PDB entry 8IRR | electron microscopy, 3.20 A resolution | chains A and N of the 5 polymer chains in the assembly

== Chain A ==
Name: Guanine nucleotide-binding protein G(s) subunit alpha isoforms short
Source organism: Homo sapiens
Sequence (246 residues; row label = number of the first residue in the row; note: 3 numbers in that range are skipped by the numbering (no residue carries them; nothing is unmodelled there)):
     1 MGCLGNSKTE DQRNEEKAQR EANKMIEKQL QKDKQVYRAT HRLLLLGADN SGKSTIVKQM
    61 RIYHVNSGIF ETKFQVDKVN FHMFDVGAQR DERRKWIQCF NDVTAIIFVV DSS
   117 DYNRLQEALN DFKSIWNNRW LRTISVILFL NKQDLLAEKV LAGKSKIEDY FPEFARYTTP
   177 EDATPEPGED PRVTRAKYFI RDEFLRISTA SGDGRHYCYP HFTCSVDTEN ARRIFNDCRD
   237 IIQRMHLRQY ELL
Unresolved in the structure: 1-8, 59-68, 117-118

== Chain N ==
Name: Nanoboy 35
Source organism: Lama glama
Sequence (135 residues; numbered 0 to 134; the number before each row is that of its first residue; numbering starts at 0):
     0 MQVQLQESGG GLVQPGGSLR LSCAASGFTF SNYKMNWVRQ APGKGLEWVS DISQSGASIS
    60 YTGSVKGRFT ISRDNAKNTL YLQMNSLKPE DTAVYYCARC PAPFTRDCFD VTSTTYAYRG
   120 QGTQVTVSSH HHHHH
Unresolved in the structure: 0, 129-134
Disulfide bonds: C22-C96, C99-C107

== Interface between chain A and chain N ==
Residue-residue contacts - 27 pairs, chain A then chain N:
  D91(A) - S112(N)
  D91(A) - T113(N)  hydrogen bond
  E92(A) - D109(N)
  E92(A) - S112(N)  hydrogen bond (backbone-side chain)
  E92(A) - T114(N)
  E92(A) - Y115(N)
  R93(A) - F108(N)
  R93(A) - D109(N)  hydrogen bond (backbone-side chain)
  R94(A) - P100(N)
  R94(A) - F108(N)
  R94(A) - D109(N)  salt bridge
  R94(A) - Y115(N)
  R94(A) - Y117(N)
  Q122(A) - W47(N)
  Q122(A) - T61(N)
  N126(A) - W47(N)
  S130(A) - D106(N)
  S130(A) - C107(N)  hydrogen bond (side chain-backbone)
  S130(A) - F108(N)  hydrogen bond (side chain-backbone)
  I131(A) - F108(N)
  N133(A) - R105(N)
  N134(A) - D106(N)  hydrogen bond
  N134(A) - F108(N)
  Y166(A) - G62(N)
  Y166(A) - S63(N)
  P168(A) - G62(N)
  S207(A) - R105(N)
Also at the interface, not in a pair above, chain A (17 interface residues in all): R90, I97, E123, R135
Also at the interface, not in a pair above, chain N (17 interface residues in all): L45, K65

== Summary ==
Chain A and chain N each contribute 17 residues to their interface; the contacts include 6 hydrogen bonds and
1 salt bridge. Among the polar pairs are R94(A)-D109(N), D91(A)-T113(N) and E92(A)-S112(N).
Here chain A is Guanine nucleotide-binding protein G(s) subunit alpha isoforms short (Homo sapiens) and chain
N is Nanoboy 35 (Lama glama). Entry 8IRR (Dopamine Receptor D1R-Gs-Rotigotine complex) was determined by
electron microscopy.
